6IU6 - chains A and B; structure by X-ray diffraction, 2.90 A resolution.

# Chain A (and B)
Molecule: VIT1
Source organism: Eucalyptus grandis
Notes: chain B of this document is another copy of the same molecule, construct and numbering; everything in this record applies to it too
Sequence (79 residues; each row starts with the number of its first residue):
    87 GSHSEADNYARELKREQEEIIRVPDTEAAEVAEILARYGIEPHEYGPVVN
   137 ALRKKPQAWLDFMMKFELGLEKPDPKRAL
Disordered / not traced: 159-165 (chain B: 161-165)
Metal / ion sites: Ni2+ site 1: Gly-87 (shared with 3 residues of chain D); Zn2+ site 1: His-89 (shared with 2 residues of chain D); Zn2+ site 2: Glu-102, Glu-105 (shared with 1 residue of chain D); Ni2+ site 2: Glu-102, Glu-116, Glu-153; Ni2+ site 3: Glu-113, Glu-116 (shared with 1 residue of chain D); Ni2+ site 4: Glu-127, His-129

# Interface between chain A and chain B
Residue-residue contacts (24):
  Ile-120(A) with Phe-152(B), hydrophobic
  Arg-123(A) with Lys-151(B)
  Tyr-124(A) with Ala-144(B); Asp-147(B); Phe-148(B); Lys-151(B); Phe-152(B), hydrophobic
  Gly-125(A) with Lys-141(B), hydrogen bond (backbone-side chain)
  Glu-130(A) with Val-134(B); Ala-137(B)
  Val-134(A) with Ile-126(B), hydrophobic; Glu-130(B); Val-134(B), hydrophobic
  Ala-137(A) with Ile-126(B), hydrophobic; Glu-130(B)
  Leu-138(A) with Tyr-124(B)
  Lys-141(A) with Gly-125(B), hydrogen bond (side chain-backbone)
  Ala-144(A) with Tyr-124(B)
  Asp-147(A) with Tyr-124(B)
  Phe-148(A) with Tyr-124(B)
  Lys-151(A) with Tyr-124(B)
  Phe-152(A) with Tyr-124(B), hydrophobic; Lys-151(B), hydrogen bond (backbone-side chain); Phe-152(B), hydrophobic
Interface residues without a listed pair, chain A (17 interface residues in all): Leu-121, Ile-126, Pro-133
Interface residues without a listed pair, chain B (15 interface residues in all): Ile-120, Pro-133, Leu-138

# In short
17 residues of chain A and 15 residues of chain B are in contact; the contacts include 3 hydrogen bonds. Polar
pairs include Gly-125(A)/Lys-141(B) and Phe-152(A)/Lys-151(B). Glu-102(A) and Glu-105(A) coordinate Zn2+ site
2. Glu-102(A), Glu-116(A) and Glu-153(A) form the Ni2+ site 2.
Both chains are VIT1 (Eucalyptus grandis). Entry 6IU6 (Crystal structure of cytoplasmic metal binding domain
with nickel ions) was determined by X-ray diffraction, deposited together with 6IU4, 6IU5 and 6IU8.
